PDB entry 6LD3 | X-ray diffraction, 2.30 A resolution | chain A

Chain A:
Molecule: RNA-directed RNA polymerase NS5
Organism: Zika virus (isolate ZIKV/Human/French Polynesia/10087PF/2013)
Notes: EC 2.1.1.56, 2.1.1.57, 2.7.7.48
Reference sequence: A0A024B7W1 (POLG_ZIKVF); residues 270-891 here correspond to UniProt positions 2790-3411 (UniProt number = residue number + 2520)
Amino-acid sequence (645 residues; row label = number of the first residue in the row):
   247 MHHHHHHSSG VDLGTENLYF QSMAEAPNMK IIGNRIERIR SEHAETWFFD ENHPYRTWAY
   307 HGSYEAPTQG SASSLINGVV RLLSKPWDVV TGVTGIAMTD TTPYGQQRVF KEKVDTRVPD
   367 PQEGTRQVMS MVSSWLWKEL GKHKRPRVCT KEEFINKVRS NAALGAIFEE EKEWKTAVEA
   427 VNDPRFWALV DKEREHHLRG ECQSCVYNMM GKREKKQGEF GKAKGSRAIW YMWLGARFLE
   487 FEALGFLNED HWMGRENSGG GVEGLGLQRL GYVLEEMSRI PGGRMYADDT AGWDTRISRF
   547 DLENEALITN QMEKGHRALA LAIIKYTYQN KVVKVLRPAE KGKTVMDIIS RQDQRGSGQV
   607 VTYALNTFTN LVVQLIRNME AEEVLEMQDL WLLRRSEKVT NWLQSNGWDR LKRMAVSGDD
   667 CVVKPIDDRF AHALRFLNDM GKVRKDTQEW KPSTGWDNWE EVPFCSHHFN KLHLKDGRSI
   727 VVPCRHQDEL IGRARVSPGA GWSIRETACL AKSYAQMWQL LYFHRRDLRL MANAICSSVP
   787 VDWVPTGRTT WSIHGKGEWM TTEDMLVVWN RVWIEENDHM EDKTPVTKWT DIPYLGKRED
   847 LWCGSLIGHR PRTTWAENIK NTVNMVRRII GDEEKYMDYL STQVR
Disordered / not traced: 247-272, 314-319, 344-348, 408-421, 460-471, 888-891
Differences from the reference sequence: expression tag (247-269)
Ion coordination: Zn2+ site 1: E439, H443, C448, C451; Zn2+ site 2: H714, C730, C849
Residues lining bound ligands: benzenesulfonamide / 2,4-dimethoxy-5-thiophen-2-yl-benzoic acid: L513, L516, C711, S712, H713, R731, R739, M763, L767, Y768, T795, T796, W797, S798, H800, G801, W805
UniProt features mapped onto this chain:
  - motif: K388 to V394 (Nuclear localization signal (NLS))
  - binding site (Zn(2+)): E439, H443, C448, C451, H714, C730, C849

Summary:
Ligands of chain A: benzenesulfonamide / 2,4-dimethoxy-5-thiophen-2-yl-benzoic acid. E439, H443, C448 and C451
form the Zn2+ site 1. H714, C730 and C849 coordinate Zn2+ site 2. Curated annotation (UniProt) lists 7
Zn2+-binding residues.
Chain A is RNA-directed RNA polymerase NS5 (Zika virus (isolate ZIKV/Human/French Polynesia/10087PF/2013));
the structure, Zika NS5 polymerase domain, was determined by X-ray diffraction, deposited together with 6LD4,
6LD5, 6LD1 and 6LD2.
